3M94 - chains A and C; structure by X-ray diffraction, 2.05 A resolution.

== Chain A ==
Protein: Translation initiation factor 4E
From: Ascaris suum
UniProtKB: Q6PKX2 (Q6PKX2_ASCSU); residues 49-236 here = UniProt positions 49-236
Chain sequence (189 residues; each row starts with the number of its first residue):
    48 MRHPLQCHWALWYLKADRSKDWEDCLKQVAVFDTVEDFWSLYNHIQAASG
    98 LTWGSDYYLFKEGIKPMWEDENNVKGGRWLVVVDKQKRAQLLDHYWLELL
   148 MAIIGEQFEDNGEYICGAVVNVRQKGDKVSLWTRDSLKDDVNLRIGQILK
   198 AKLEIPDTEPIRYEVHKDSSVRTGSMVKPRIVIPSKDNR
Unresolved in the structure: 215-219, 233-236
Sequence notes: initiating methionine (48)
Ligand contacts: M7M (N,N,7-trimethylguanosine 5'-(trihydrogen diphosphate)): Trp-69, Asp-103, Met-114, Trp-115, Glu-116, Asn-168, Arg-170, Lys-175, Trp-179
From the paper describing this entry:
  - binding site for M7M: Trp-69, Trp-115, Glu-116, Arg-170, Lys-175
  - mutagenesis - E116D: unchanged binding to m2,2,7GTP-cap
  - mutagenesis - E116D: unchanged binding to M7M
  - mutagenesis - E116D (10-fold): decreased binding to m7GTP-cap
  - mutagenesis - E116A: decreased expression

== Chain C ==
Protein: Eukaryotic translation initiation factor 4E-binding protein 1
UniProtKB: Q13541 (4EBP1_HUMAN); residues 1-17 here correspond to UniProt positions 51-67 (UniProt number = residue number + 50)
Chain sequence (17 residues; numbered 1 to 17; the number before each row is that of its first residue):
     1 RIIYDRKFLMECRNSPV
Unresolved in the structure: 14-17
Swiss-Prot annotation at these positions:
  - motif: Tyr-4 to Met-10 (YXXXXLphi motif)
  - modified residue: Tyr-4 (Phosphotyrosine), Ser-15 (Phosphoserine)
  - cross-link: Lys-7 (Glycyl lysine isopeptide (Lys-Gly) (interchain with G-Cter in ubiquitin))

== Interface between chain A and chain C ==
Residue-residue contacts (26):
  His-50(A) / Tyr-4(C)
  His-50(A) / Cys-12(C)
  Pro-51(A) / Ile-2(C)
  Pro-51(A) / Tyr-4(C)  hydrogen bond (backbone-side chain)
  Gln-53(A) / Arg-1(C)
  Gln-53(A) / Ile-2(C)  hydrogen bond (side chain-backbone)
  Val-82(A) / Tyr-4(C)  hydrophobic
  Val-82(A) / Leu-9(C)  hydrophobic
  Val-82(A) / Cys-12(C)  hydrophobic
  Glu-83(A) / Cys-12(C)
  Trp-86(A) / Leu-9(C)  hydrogen bond (side chain-backbone)
  Trp-86(A) / Arg-13(C)
  Tyr-89(A) / Arg-13(C)
  Asn-90(A) / Arg-13(C)  hydrogen bond
  Glu-145(A) / Arg-6(C)  salt bridge
  Met-148(A) / Leu-9(C)
  Met-148(A) / Met-10(C)  hydrophobic
  Gly-152(A) / Ile-3(C)
  Gly-152(A) / Tyr-4(C)  hydrogen bond (backbone-backbone)
  Glu-153(A) / Ile-2(C)
  Glu-153(A) / Ile-3(C)
  Gln-154(A) / Ile-3(C)
  Gln-154(A) / Tyr-4(C)  hydrogen bond (side chain-backbone)
  Gln-154(A) / Asp-5(C)
  Glu-156(A) / Arg-1(C)
  Asp-157(A) / Arg-1(C)
Also at the interface, not in a pair above, chain A (18 interface residues in all): Leu-52, Leu-144, Ile-151
Also at the interface, not in a pair above, chain C (11 interface residues in all): Phe-8

== Overview ==
18 residues of chain A and 11 residues of chain C are in contact, with 6 hydrogen bonds and 1 salt bridge.
Polar contacts include Glu-145(A)/Arg-6(C), Pro-51(A)/Tyr-4(C) and Gln-53(A)/Ile-2(C). From the paper: a
binding site for M7M at Trp-69(A), Trp-115(A) and Glu-116(A) among others; E116D of chain A reduces binding to
m7GTP-cap.
Chain A is Translation initiation factor 4E (Ascaris suum) and chain C is Eukaryotic translation initiation
factor 4E-binding protein 1; the structure, Complex crystal structure of Ascaris suum eIF4E-3 with m2,2,7G
cap, was determined by X-ray diffraction, deposited together with 3M93.
